7W40 - chains B and H of the 6 polymer chains in the assembly; structure by electron microscopy, 3.00 A resolution.

== Chain B ==
Protein: Guanine nucleotide-binding protein G(q) subunit alpha
Organism: Homo sapiens
UniProtKB: P50148 (GNAQ_HUMAN); numbering as in UniProt (aligned over 36-359)
Amino-acid sequence (353 residues; each row starts with the number of its first residue):
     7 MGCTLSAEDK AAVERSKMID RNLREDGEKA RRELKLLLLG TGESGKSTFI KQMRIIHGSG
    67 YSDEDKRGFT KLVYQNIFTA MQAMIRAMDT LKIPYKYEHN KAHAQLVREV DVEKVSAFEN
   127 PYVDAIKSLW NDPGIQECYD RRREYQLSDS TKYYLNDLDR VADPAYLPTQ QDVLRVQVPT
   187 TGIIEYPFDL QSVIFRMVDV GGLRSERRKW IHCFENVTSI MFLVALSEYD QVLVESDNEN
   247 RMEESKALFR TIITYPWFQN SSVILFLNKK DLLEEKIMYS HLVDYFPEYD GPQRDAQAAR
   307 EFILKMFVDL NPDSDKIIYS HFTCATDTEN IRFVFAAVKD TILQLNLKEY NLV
Disordered / not traced: 7-8, 89-145, 163-173
Construct notes: initiating methionine (7); expression tag (8-35); engineered mutation Gln183 (Arg in P50148), Leu209 (Gln in P50148)
From the paper describing this entry:
  - mutagenesis - R183Q: decreased signaling

== Chain H ==
Protein: ScFv16
Organism: Homo sapiens
Notes: antibody fragment or engineered binder
Amino-acid sequence (303 residues; each row starts with the number of its first residue; numbers below 1 keep their minus sign (Met-37 is residue -37)):
   -37 MLLVNQSHQG FNKEHTSKMV SAIVLYVLLA AAAHSAFADV QLVESGGGLV QPGGSRKLSC
    23 SASGFAFSSF GMHWVRQAPE KGLEWVAYIS SGSGTIYYAD TVKGRFTISR DDPKNTLFLQ
    83 MTSLRSEDTA MYYCVRSIYY YGSSPFDFWG QGTTLTVSSG GGGSGGGGSG GGGSDIVMTQ
   143 ATSSVPVTPG ESVSISCRSS KSLLHSNGNT YLYWFLQRPG QSPQLLIYRM SNLASGVPDR
   203 FSGSGSGTAF TLTISRLEAE DVGVYYCMQH LEYPLTFGAG TKLELKENLY FQGHHHHHHH
   263 HHH
Disordered / not traced: -37 to 0, 121-136, 247-265
Disulfides: Cys22-Cys96, Cys159-Cys229

== Chain B / chain H interface ==
Contacting residue pairs (25):
  Thr10(B) with His167(H)
  Ser12(B) with His167(H); Tyr173(H), hydrogen bond
  Ala13(B) with His232(H); Leu233(H); Tyr235(H), hydrophobic
  Glu14(B) with Tyr101(H); Pro107(H); Tyr173(H); Tyr175(H), hydrogen bond; Arg191(H), salt bridge; His232(H), salt bridge
  Asp15(B) with Asn169(H), hydrogen bond; Tyr173(H)
  Ala17(B) with Tyr101(H), hydrophobic
  Ala18(B) with Tyr101(H)
  Glu20(B) with Ser52(H), hydrogen bond; Ser53(H); Gly56(H), hydrogen bond (side chain-backbone); Thr57(H)
  Arg21(B) with Ile100(H); Tyr101(H); Tyr102(H)
  Met24(B) with Ser53(H); Gly54(H)
Also at the interface, not in a pair above, chain B (11 interface residues in all): Leu11
Also at the interface, not in a pair above, chain H (19 interface residues in all): Ser31, Tyr50

== Overview ==
Chain B and chain H form an interface of 11 and 19 residues respectively, with 5 hydrogen bonds and 2 salt
bridges. Polar pairs include Glu14(B)-Arg191(H), Glu14(B)-His232(H) and Ser12(B)-Tyr173(H). The paper reports
that R183Q of chain B reduces signaling.
Chain B is Guanine nucleotide-binding protein G(q) subunit alpha and chain H is ScFv16, both from Homo
sapiens; the structure, Cryo-EM Structure of Human Gastrin Releasing Peptide Receptor in complex with the
agonist Bombesin (6-14) [D-Phe6 ..., was determined by electron microscopy, deposited together with 7W3Z and
7W41.
